Entry 2BKH (X-ray diffraction, 2.40 A resolution); this record covers chains A and B.

== Chain A ==
Name: Unconventional myosin
From: Sus scrofa
Notes: fragment: motor domain-insert2, residues 2-816
UniProt: Q29122 (Q29122_PIG); residues 2-815 here correspond to UniProt positions 1-814 (UniProt number = residue number - 1)
Amino-acid sequence (814 residues; numbered 2 to 815; the number before each row is that of its first residue):
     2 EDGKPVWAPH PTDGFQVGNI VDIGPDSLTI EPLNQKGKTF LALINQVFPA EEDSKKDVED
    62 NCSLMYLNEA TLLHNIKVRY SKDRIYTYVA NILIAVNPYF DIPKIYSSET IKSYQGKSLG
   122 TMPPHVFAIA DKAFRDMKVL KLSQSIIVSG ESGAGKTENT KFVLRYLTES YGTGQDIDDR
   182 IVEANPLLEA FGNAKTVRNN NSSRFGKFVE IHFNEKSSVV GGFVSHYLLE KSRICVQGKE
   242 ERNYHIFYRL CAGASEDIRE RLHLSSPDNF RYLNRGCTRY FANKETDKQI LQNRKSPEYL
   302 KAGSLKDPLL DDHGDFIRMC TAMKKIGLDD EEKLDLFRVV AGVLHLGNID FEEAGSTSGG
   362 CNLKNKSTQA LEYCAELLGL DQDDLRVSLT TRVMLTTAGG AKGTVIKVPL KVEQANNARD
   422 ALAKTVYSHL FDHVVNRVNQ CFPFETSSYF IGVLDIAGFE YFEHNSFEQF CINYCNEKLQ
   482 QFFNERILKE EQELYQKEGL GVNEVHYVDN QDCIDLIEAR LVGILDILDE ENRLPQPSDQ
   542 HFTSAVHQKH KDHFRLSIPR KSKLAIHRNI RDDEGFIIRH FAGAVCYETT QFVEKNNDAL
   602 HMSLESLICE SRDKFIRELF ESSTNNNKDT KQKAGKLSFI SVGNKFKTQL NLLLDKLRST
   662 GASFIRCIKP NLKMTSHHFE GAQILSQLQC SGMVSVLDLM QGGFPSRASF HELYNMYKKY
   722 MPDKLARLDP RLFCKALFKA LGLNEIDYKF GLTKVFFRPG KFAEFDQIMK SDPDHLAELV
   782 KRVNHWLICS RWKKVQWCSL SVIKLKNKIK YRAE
Not modelled in the structure: 2-3, 356-360, 623-639, 813-815

== Chain B ==
Name: Calmodulin
From: Drosophila melanogaster
UniProt: P62152 (CALM_DROME); residues 0-148 here correspond to UniProt positions 1-149 (UniProt number = residue number + 1)
Amino-acid sequence (149 residues; row label = number of the first residue in the row; numbering starts at 0):
     0 MADQLTEEQI AEFKEAFSLF DKDGDGTITT KELGTVMRSL GQNPTEAELQ DMINEVDADG
    60 NGTIDFPEFL TMMARKMKDT DSEEEIREAF RVFDKDGNGF ISAAELRHVM TNLGEKLTDE
   120 EVDEMIREAD IDGDGQVNYE EFVTMMTSK
Not modelled in the structure: 0-2, 73-80, 148
UniProt features mapped onto this chain:
  - binding site (Ca(2+)): Asp20, Asp22, Asp24, Thr26, Glu31, Asp56, Asp58, Asn60, Thr62, Glu67, Asp93, Asp95, Asn97, Glu104, Asp129, Asp131, Asp133, Gln135, Glu140
  - site: Lys115 (Not N6-methylated)
  - modified residue: Ala1 (N-acetylalanine), Lys94 (N6,N6,N6-trimethyllysine)
Ion coordination: Ca2+ site 1: Asp20, Asp22, Asp24, Thr26, Glu31; Ca2+ site 2: Asp56, Asp58, Asn60, Thr62, Glu67; Ca2+ site 3: Asp93, Asp95, Asn97, Phe99, Glu104; Ca2+ site 4: Asp129, Asp131, Asp133, Gln135, Glu140

== How chain A and chain B interact ==
Contacting residue pairs - 75 pairs, chain A then chain B:
  Val140(A) with Asp58(B)
  Lys725(A) with Glu120(B); Glu123(B), salt bridge
  Arg728(A) with Lys115(B); Leu116(B); Glu120(B), salt bridge
  Asp730(A) with Glu114(B)
  Arg732(A) with Lys13(B); Glu14(B), salt bridge; Ser17(B)
  Lys736(A) with Glu14(B), salt bridge
  Leu753(A) with Lys13(B); Phe65(B), hydrophobic
  Thr754(A) with Gly23(B); Asp24(B); Gly25(B)
  Asn785(A) with Glu123(B), hydrogen bond
  His786(A) with Glu127(B), salt bridge
  Ile789(A) with Glu123(B); Met124(B), hydrophobic; Glu127(B)
  Cys790(A) with Met144(B), hydrophobic
  Arg792(A) with Glu114(B), salt bridge; Lys115(B), hydrogen bond (side chain-backbone); Leu116(B)
  Trp793(A) with Leu105(B), hydrophobic; Met124(B), hydrogen bond (side chain-backbone); Ala128(B); Met144(B), hydrophobic
  Lys794(A) with Glu11(B), salt bridge; Met144(B); Met145(B); Ser147(B), hydrogen bond (side chain-backbone)
  Lys795(A) with Glu14(B); Leu18(B); Glu114(B), salt bridge
  Val796(A) with Leu112(B), hydrophobic
  Gln797(A) with Phe141(B); Met144(B); Met145(B), hydrogen bond (side chain-backbone)
  Trp798(A) with Gln8(B); Glu11(B); Phe12(B), hydrophobic; Ala15(B); Met145(B), hydrogen bond (side chain-backbone)
  Cys799(A) with Ala15(B); Leu18(B), hydrophobic; Val35(B), hydrophobic; Leu112(B), hydrophobic
  Ser800(A) with Leu39(B); Ala88(B)
  Ser802(A) with Phe12(B); Phe19(B); Phe68(B); Met72(B), hydrogen bond
  Val803(A) with Phe19(B), hydrophobic; Val35(B), hydrophobic; Met36(B), hydrophobic
  Ile804(A) with Glu84(B); Glu87(B); Ala88(B)
  Lys805(A) with Phe12(B); Met72(B)
  Leu806(A) with Leu32(B), hydrophobic; Met36(B), hydrophobic; Met51(B); Met71(B), hydrophobic
  Lys807(A) with Gln41(B); Glu87(B), salt bridge
  Lys809(A) with Met51(B); Glu54(B); Met71(B)
  Ile810(A) with Pro43(B), hydrophobic; Glu47(B); Met51(B), hydrophobic
Interface residues without a listed pair, chain A (30 interface residues in all): Leu801
Interface residues without a listed pair, chain B (49 interface residues in all): Gly59, Asn60, Phe92, Met109, Thr117, Ile125

== Overview ==
Chain A and chain B form an interface of 30 and 49 residues respectively; the contacts include 7 hydrogen
bonds and 9 salt bridges. Polar contacts include Lys725(A)-Glu123(B), Arg728(A)-Glu120(B) and
Arg732(A)-Glu14(B). From UniProt: 19 Ca2+-binding residues on chain B.
Chain A is Unconventional myosin (Sus scrofa) and chain B is Calmodulin (Drosophila melanogaster); the
structure, Myosin VI nucleotide-free (MDInsert2) crystal structure, was determined by X-ray diffraction
together with 2BKI from the same study.
